PDB entry 6SXN | X-ray diffraction, 2.66 A resolution | chains A and B

[Chain A]
Name: Geranylgeranyl pyrophosphate synthase
Source organism: Synechococcus sp. PCC 7002
UniProtKB: B1XJV9 (B1XJV9_SYNP2); numbering as in UniProt; present here: 9-173, 175-235, 254-257, 264-299
Amino-acid sequence (267 residues; numbered 9 to 300; 25 numbers in that range are skipped by the numbering (no residue carries them; nothing is unmodelled there); the number before each row is that of its first residue):
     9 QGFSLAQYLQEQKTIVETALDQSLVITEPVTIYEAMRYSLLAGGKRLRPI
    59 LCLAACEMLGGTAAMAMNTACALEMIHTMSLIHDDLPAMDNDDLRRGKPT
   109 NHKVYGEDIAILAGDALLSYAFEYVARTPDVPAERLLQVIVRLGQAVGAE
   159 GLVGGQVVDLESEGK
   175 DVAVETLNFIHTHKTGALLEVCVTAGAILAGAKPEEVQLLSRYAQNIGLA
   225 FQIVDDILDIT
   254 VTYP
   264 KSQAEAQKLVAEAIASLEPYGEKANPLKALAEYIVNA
Construct notes: expression tag (300)

[Chain B]
Name: Geranylgeranyl pyrophosphate synthase
Source organism: Synechococcus sp. PCC 7002
UniProtKB: B1XJV9 (B1XJV9_SYNP2); aligned to UniProt positions 9-297 over residues 9-297
Amino-acid sequence (259 residues; numbered 9 to 297; 30 numbers in that range are skipped by the numbering (no residue carries them; nothing is unmodelled there); the number before each row is that of its first residue):
     9 QGFSLAQYLQEQKTIVETALDQSLVITEPVTIYEAMRYSLLAGGKRLRPI
    59 LCLAACEMLGGTAAMAMNTACALEMIHTMSLIHDDLPAMDNDDLRRGKPT
   109 NHKVYGEDIAILAGDALLSYAFEYVARTPDVPAERLLQVIVRLGQAVGAE
   159 GLVGGQVVDLESE
   174 TDVAVETLNFIHTHKTGALLEVCVTAGAILAGAKPEEVQLLSRYAQNIGL
   224 AFQIVDDIL
   258 SL
   263 EKSQAEAQKLVAEAIASLEPYGEKANPLKALAEYI
Construct notes: conflict Ser258 (Asp233 in B1XJV9), Leu259 (Ile262 in B1XJV9)

[How chain A and chain B interact]
Residue-residue contacts (75; chain A residue first):
  Pro37(A) - Gly162(B)
  Pro37(A) - Val165(B)  hydrophobic
  Pro37(A) - Val166(B)  hydrophobic
  Thr39(A) - Glu169(B)  hydrogen bond
  Ile40(A) - Ala157(B)  hydrophobic
  Ile40(A) - Val161(B)  hydrophobic
  Ile40(A) - Val165(B)  hydrophobic
  Tyr41(A) - Ala157(B)
  Tyr41(A) - Glu158(B)
  Met44(A) - Ala157(B)  hydrophobic
  Met87(A) - Asp123(B)
  His91(A) - Ile119(B)
  His91(A) - Asp123(B)  salt bridge
  Ala96(A) - Glu115(B)
  Ala96(A) - Asp116(B)
  Met97(A) - Asp116(B)
  Met97(A) - Ile119(B)  hydrophobic
  Met97(A) - Leu120(B)  hydrophobic
  Glu115(A) - Ala96(B)
  Asp116(A) - Ala96(B)
  Asp116(A) - Met97(B)
  Asp116(A) - Leu168(B)
  Ile117(A) - Val165(B)  hydrophobic
  Ile119(A) - His91(B)
  Ile119(A) - Leu94(B)  hydrophobic
  Leu120(A) - Val161(B)
  Leu120(A) - Gln164(B)
  Leu120(A) - Val165(B)  hydrophobic
  Leu120(A) - Leu168(B)  hydrophobic
  Asp123(A) - Met87(B)
  Asp123(A) - His91(B)  salt bridge
  Asp123(A) - Asp123(B)
  Asp123(A) - Leu126(B)
  Leu126(A) - Asp123(B)
  Ser127(A) - Phe130(B)
  Ser127(A) - Val155(B)
  Ser127(A) - Gly156(B)
  Phe130(A) - Ser127(B)
  Phe130(A) - Phe130(B)  hydrophobic
  Phe130(A) - Ile148(B)
  Glu131(A) - Val149(B)
  Glu131(A) - Gly152(B)
  Glu131(A) - Gln153(B)
  Ala134(A) - Leu145(B)  hydrophobic
  Ala134(A) - Ile148(B)  hydrophobic
  Ala134(A) - Val149(B)  hydrophobic
  Arg135(A) - Gln153(B)
  Ala141(A) - Ala141(B)  hydrophobic
  Ala141(A) - Leu145(B)  hydrophobic
  Glu142(A) - Ala141(B)
  Leu144(A) - Leu145(B)  hydrophobic
  Leu145(A) - Ala134(B)
  Leu145(A) - Ala141(B)  hydrophobic
  Leu145(A) - Leu144(B)  hydrophobic
  Leu145(A) - Leu145(B)  hydrophobic
  Ile148(A) - Ala134(B)  hydrophobic
  Ile148(A) - Leu145(B)  hydrophobic
  Ile148(A) - Ile148(B)  hydrophobic
  Val149(A) - Ala134(B)  hydrophobic
  Gly152(A) - Glu131(B)
  Gln153(A) - Glu131(B)
  Val155(A) - Ser127(B)
  Gly156(A) - Ser127(B)
  Ala157(A) - Ile40(B)  hydrophobic
  Ala157(A) - Tyr41(B)
  Ala157(A) - Met44(B)  hydrophobic
  Glu158(A) - Tyr41(B)
  Val161(A) - Leu120(B)
  Gln164(A) - Leu120(B)
  Val165(A) - Ile40(B)  hydrophobic
  Val165(A) - Ile117(B)  hydrophobic
  Val165(A) - Leu120(B)  hydrophobic
  Val166(A) - Pro37(B)  hydrophobic
  Leu168(A) - Asp116(B)
  Leu168(A) - Leu120(B)  hydrophobic
Also at the interface, not in a pair above, chain A (43 interface residues in all): Leu94, Ala124, Gly162, Ile184, Lys188
Also at the interface, not in a pair above, chain B (43 interface residues in all): Glu36, Thr39, Ala124, Arg135, Glu142

[Summary]
The chain A/chain B interface involves 43 residues from each chain; the contacts include 1 hydrogen bond and 2
salt bridges. Polar contacts include His91(A)-Asp123(B), Asp123(A)-His91(B) and Thr39(A)-Glu169(B).
Here chain A is Geranylgeranyl pyrophosphate synthase and chain B is Geranylgeranyl pyrophosphate synthase,
both from Synechococcus sp. PCC 7002. Entry 6SXN (Crystal structure of P212121 apo form of CrtE) was
determined by X-ray diffraction (same publication as 6SXL).
